Entry 1UD1 (X-ray diffraction, 3.10 A resolution); this record covers chains A and C of the 3 polymer chains in the assembly.

== Chain A (and C) ==
Protein: Glycinin G1
Organism: Glycine max
Notes: chain C of this document is another copy of the same molecule, construct and numbering; everything in this record applies to it too
UniProt: P04776 (GLYG1_SOYBN); residues 1-476 here correspond to UniProt positions 20-495 (UniProt number = residue number + 19)
Amino-acid sequence (476 residues; row label = number of the first residue in the row):
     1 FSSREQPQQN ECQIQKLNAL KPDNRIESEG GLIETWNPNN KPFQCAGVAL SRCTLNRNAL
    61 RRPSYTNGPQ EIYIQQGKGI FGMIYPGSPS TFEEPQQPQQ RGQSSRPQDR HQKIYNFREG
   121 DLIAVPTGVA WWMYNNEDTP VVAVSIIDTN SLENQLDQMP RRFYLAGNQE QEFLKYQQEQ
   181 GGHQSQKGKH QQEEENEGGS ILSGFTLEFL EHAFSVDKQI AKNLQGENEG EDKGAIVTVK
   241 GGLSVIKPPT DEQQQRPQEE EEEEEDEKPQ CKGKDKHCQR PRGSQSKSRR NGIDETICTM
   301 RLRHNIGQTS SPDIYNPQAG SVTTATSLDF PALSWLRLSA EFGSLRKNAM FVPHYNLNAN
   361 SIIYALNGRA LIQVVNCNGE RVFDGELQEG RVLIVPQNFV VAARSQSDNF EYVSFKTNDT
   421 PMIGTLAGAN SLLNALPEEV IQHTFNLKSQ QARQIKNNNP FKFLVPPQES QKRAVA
Unresolved in the structure: 1-9, 87-109, 179-197, 228-232, 249-296, 471-476
Disulfides: Cys-12/Cys-45
Sequence notes: engineered mutation Ser-88 (Cys107 in P04776)

== Interface between chain A and chain C ==
Contacting residue pairs (126):
  Asn-10(A) with Asp-157(C); Met-159(C)
  Glu-11(A) with Leu-156(C); Asp-157(C)
  Cys-12(A) with Leu-156(C), hydrophobic; Asp-157(C), hydrogen bond (backbone-side chain); Arg-161(C), hydrogen bond (backbone-side chain)
  Gln-13(A) with Asp-157(C); Met-159(C); Arg-161(C); Gln-177(C)
  Cys-45(A) with Gln-155(C)
  Leu-152(A) with Leu-152(C), hydrophobic
  Asn-348(A) with His-212(C)
  Met-350(A) with Phe-209(C), hydrophobic; His-212(C); Ala-213(C)
  Pro-353(A) with Phe-205(C), hydrophobic; Ala-213(C)
  Tyr-355(A) with Tyr-65(C); Gly-128(C), hydrogen bond (side chain-backbone); Ala-130(C)
  Leu-357(A) with Pro-86(C), hydrophobic; Thr-127(C); Gly-128(C); Val-129(C)
  Asn-358(A) with Gln-155(C), hydrogen bond (backbone-side chain)
  Ala-359(A) with Gln-155(C)
  Asn-360(A) with Gln-155(C), hydrogen bond (side chain-backbone)
  Leu-371(A) with Phe-209(C)
  Gln-373(A) with Phe-205(C); Thr-206(C), hydrogen bond (side chain-backbone); Phe-209(C)
  Val-375(A) with Ile-201(C); Gly-204(C); Phe-205(C), hydrophobic
  Asn-376(A) with Phe-163(C); Ile-201(C)
  Cys-377(A) with Arg-161(C); Arg-162(C); Phe-163(C); Gln-171(C)
  Asn-378(A) with Gln-171(C), hydrogen bond; Leu-174(C); Gln-177(C), hydrogen bond; Gly-198(C)
  Gly-379(A) with Ser-200(C); Gly-204(C)
  Arg-381(A) with Gly-204(C), hydrogen bond (side chain-backbone); Phe-205(C); Thr-206(C), hydrogen bond
  Pro-396(A) with Leu-156(C), hydrophobic
  Gln-397(A) with Asn-67(C); Thr-127(C); Glu-153(C), hydrogen bond (side chain-backbone); Asn-154(C); Gln-155(C), hydrogen bond (side chain-backbone); Leu-156(C)
  Asn-398(A) with Tyr-65(C), hydrogen bond (backbone-side chain); Thr-66(C); Asn-67(C), hydrogen bond (side chain-backbone); Phe-163(C)
  Val-400(A) with Tyr-65(C); Ile-201(C), hydrophobic; Phe-205(C), hydrophobic
  Ala-402(A) with Phe-205(C), hydrophobic; Phe-209(C)
  Arg-404(A) with Phe-209(C)
  Thr-417(A) with Gln-155(C), hydrogen bond
  Met-422(A) with Tyr-85(C), hydrogen bond
  Ile-423(A) with Pro-86(C)
  Leu-426(A) with Ile-201(C), hydrophobic; Leu-202(C), hydrophobic; Phe-214(C)
  Ala-427(A) with Ala-213(C); Phe-214(C), hydrophobic
  Leu-432(A) with Ile-84(C); Ala-130(C), hydrophobic
  Leu-433(A) with Leu-165(C), hydrophobic; Phe-214(C), hydrophobic
  Asn-434(A) with Arg-110(C)
  Ala-435(A) with Ile-84(C), hydrophobic; His-111(C); Gln-112(C), hydrogen bond (backbone-backbone)
  Leu-436(A) with Ile-84(C), hydrophobic; His-111(C); Trp-132(C)
  Pro-437(A) with Arg-110(C); His-111(C); Ile-114(C), hydrophobic; Val-245(C), hydrophobic
  Glu-438(A) with Arg-110(C), salt bridge
  Glu-439(A) with Gly-242(C); Leu-243(C); Ser-244(C), hydrogen bond; Val-245(C)
  Val-440(A) with Trp-132(C), hydrophobic; Leu-243(C), hydrophobic
  His-443(A) with Val-237(C); Val-239(C); Leu-243(C)
  Thr-444(A) with Leu-60(C); Arg-62(C), hydrogen bond (backbone-side chain); Pro-63(C); Ala-166(C)
  Phe-445(A) with Leu-165(C); Ala-166(C), hydrophobic; Leu-202(C), hydrophobic; Asn-223(C); Leu-224(C), hydrophobic
  Asn-446(A) with Asn-223(C), hydrogen bond (backbone-side chain)
  Leu-447(A) with Asn-223(C)
  Gln-451(A) with Ile-220(C)
  Gln-454(A) with Val-216(C); Asp-217(C)
  Ile-455(A) with Ile-220(C), hydrophobic; Leu-224(C), hydrophobic
  Lys-456(A) with Arg-110(C), hydrogen bond (side chain-backbone)
  Asn-458(A) with Phe-214(C); Ser-215(C), hydrogen bond (side chain-backbone); Val-216(C)
  Asn-459(A) with Ala-213(C), hydrogen bond (side chain-backbone); Phe-214(C)
  Val-465(A) with His-212(C)
  Pro-466(A) with His-212(C)
  Gln-468(A) with His-212(C)
Interface residues without a listed pair, chain A (60 interface residues in all): Val-352, Phe-399, Ala-403, Pro-467
Interface residues without a listed pair, chain C (60 interface residues in all): Gly-199, Glu-208, Glu-211, Lys-233

== Overview ==
The chain A/chain C interface involves 60 residues from each chain, with 23 hydrogen bonds and 1 salt bridge.
Among the polar pairs are Glu-438(A)/Arg-110(C), Cys-12(A)/Asp-157(C) and Cys-12(A)/Arg-161(C).
Chain A and chain C are both Glycinin G1 (Glycine max); the structure, Crystal structure of proglycinin mutant
C88S, was determined by X-ray diffraction (same publication as 1UCX).
